PDB entry 2RG0 | X-ray diffraction, 2.10 A resolution | chain A

[Chain A]
Protein: Cellulose 1,4-beta-cellobiosidase
Organism: Melanocarpus albomyces
Notes: EC 3.2.1.91; engineered mutation(s): Q1(PCA)
UniProtKB: Q8J0K6 (Q8J0K6_MELAO); residues 1-430 here correspond to UniProt positions 23-452 (UniProt number = residue number + 22)
Amino-acid sequence (430 residues; row label = number of the first residue in the row):
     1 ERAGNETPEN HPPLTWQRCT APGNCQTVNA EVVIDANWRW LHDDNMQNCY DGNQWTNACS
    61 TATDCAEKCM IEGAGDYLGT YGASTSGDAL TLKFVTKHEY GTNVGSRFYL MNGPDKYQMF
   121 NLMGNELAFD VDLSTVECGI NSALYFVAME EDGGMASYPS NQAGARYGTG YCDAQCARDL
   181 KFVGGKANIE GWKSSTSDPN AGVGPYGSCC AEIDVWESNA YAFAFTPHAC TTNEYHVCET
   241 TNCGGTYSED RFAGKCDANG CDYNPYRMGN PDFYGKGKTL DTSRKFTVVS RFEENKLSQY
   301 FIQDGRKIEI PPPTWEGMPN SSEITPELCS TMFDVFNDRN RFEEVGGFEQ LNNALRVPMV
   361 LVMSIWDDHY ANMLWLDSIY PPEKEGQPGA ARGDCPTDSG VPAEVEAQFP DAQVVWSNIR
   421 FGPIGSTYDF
Modified residues: Glu-1 (pyroglutamic acid; PCA)
Cystine bridges: Cys-19/Cys-25, Cys-49/Cys-69, Cys-59/Cys-65, Cys-138/Cys-395, Cys-172/Cys-210, Cys-176/Cys-209, Cys-230/Cys-256, Cys-238/Cys-243, Cys-261/Cys-329
What the authors report for this chain:
  - binding site for beta-D-glucopyranose: Asn-37, Trp-38, Asn-103, Arg-107, Tyr-145, Tyr-171, Gln-175, Asp-179, Glu-217, Tyr-247, Ser-364, Trp-366, Asp-367, Trp-375
  - conformationally variable residues (loop rearrangement, side-chain flip): Trp-40, Lys-97 to Thr-102, Glu-212, Asp-214, Glu-217, Arg-251, Pro-381 to Ala-390

[Summary]
From the paper: a binding site for beta-D-glucopyranose at Asn-37, Trp-38 and Asn-103 among others;
conformational variability at Trp-40, Lys-97 and Glu-212 among others.
Chain A is Cellulose 1,4-beta-cellobiosidase (Melanocarpus albomyces); the structure, Crystal structure of
cellobiohydrolase from Melanocarpus albomyces complexed with cellotetraose, was determined by X-ray
diffraction (same publication as 2RFW, 2RFY and 2RFZ).
